Entry 3VA4 (X-ray diffraction, 1.54 A resolution); this record covers chains A and B of the 3 polymer chains in the assembly.

# Chain A (and B)
Protein: Mediator of DNA damage checkpoint protein 1
Source organism: Mus musculus
Notes: fragment: N-terminal FHA domain; chain B of this document is another copy of the same molecule, construct and numbering; everything in this record applies to it too
UniProt: Q5PSV9 (MDC1_MOUSE); residues 29-139 here = UniProt positions 29-139
Amino-acid sequence (132 residues; row label = number of the first residue in the row):
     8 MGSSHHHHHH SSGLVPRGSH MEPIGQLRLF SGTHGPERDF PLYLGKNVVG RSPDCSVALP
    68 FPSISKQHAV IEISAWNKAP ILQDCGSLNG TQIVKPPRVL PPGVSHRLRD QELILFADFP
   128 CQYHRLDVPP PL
Disordered / not traced: 8-26, 138-139 (chain B: 8-27, 136-139)
Sequence notes: expression tag (8-28)
What the authors report for this chain:
  - contacts within the chain: Gly57-His75
  - self-association interface (contacts with another copy of this molecule): Arg35, Phe37, Ser38, Gln99, Val101, Lys102, Pro104, Leu120, Leu122, Asp125, Pro127, Gln129
  - mutagenesis - R58A: abolished binding to Serine/threonine-protein kinase Chk2
  - post-translational modification sites: Thr98 (citing earlier work)
  - specificity-determining residues: Leu95

# Interface between chain A and chain B
Pairs across the interface (23; chain A residue first):
  Arg35(A) with Ser38(B), hydrogen bond
  Phe37(A) with Phe37(B), hydrophobic; Ser38(B)
  Ser38(A) with Arg35(B), hydrogen bond
  Thr40(A) with Gln118(B)
  Gln99(A) with Val101(B), hydrogen bond (side chain-backbone); Lys102(B)
  Val101(A) with Leu122(B)
  Lys102(A) with Asp125(B), hydrogen bond (side chain-backbone)
  Pro104(A) with Gln99(B); Val101(B); Pro104(B); Leu122(B)
  Gln118(A) with Gly39(B); Thr40(B)
  Leu120(A) with Phe37(B), hydrophobic; Pro127(B), hydrophobic
  Leu122(A) with Val101(B), hydrophobic; Lys102(B); Leu120(B), hydrophobic
  Asp125(A) with Lys102(B), salt bridge
  Gln129(A) with Ser38(B), hydrogen bond (side chain-backbone); Gly39(B)
Other interface residues (no listed pair), chain A (17 interface residues in all): Gly39, Arg105, Ala124, Pro127
Other interface residues (no listed pair), chain B (15 interface residues in all): Ile100

# Summary
17 residues of chain A face 15 of chain B across their interface; the contacts include 5 hydrogen bonds and 1
salt bridge. Polar pairs include Asp125(A)-Lys102(B), Arg35(A)-Ser38(B) and Gln99(A)-Val101(B). From the
paper: R58A of chain A abolishes binding to Serine/threonine-protein kinase Chk2; the specificity determinant
Leu95(A).
Both chains are Mediator of DNA damage checkpoint protein 1 (Mus musculus). Entry 3VA4 (Crystal structure of
the mammalian MDC1 FHA domain complexed with CHK2 pThr68 peptide) was determined by X-ray diffraction together
with 3VA1 from the same study.
